Entry 2J5G (X-ray diffraction, 1.46 A resolution); this record covers chains D and F of the 6 polymer chains in the assembly.

# Chain D
Name: ALR4455 protein
Organism: Anabaena sp
Notes: EC 3.7.1.7
UniProtKB: Q8YNV6 (Q8YNV6_ANASP); residue numbers follow UniProt; this construct covers 1-253
Amino-acid sequence (263 residues; row label = number of the first residue in the row; numbers below 1 keep their minus sign (Met-9 is residue -9)):
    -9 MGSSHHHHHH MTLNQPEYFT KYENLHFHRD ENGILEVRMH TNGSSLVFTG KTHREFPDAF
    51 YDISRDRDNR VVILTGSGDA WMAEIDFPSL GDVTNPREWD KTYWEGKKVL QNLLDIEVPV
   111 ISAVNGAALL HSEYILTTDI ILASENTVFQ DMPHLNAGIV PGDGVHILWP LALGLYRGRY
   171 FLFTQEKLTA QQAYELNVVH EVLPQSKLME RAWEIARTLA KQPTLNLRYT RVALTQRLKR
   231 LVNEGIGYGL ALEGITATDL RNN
Disordered / not traced: -9 to 4
Sequence notes: conflict Asn253 (Thr in Q8YNV6)

# Chain F
Name: ALR4455 protein
Organism: Anabaena sp
Notes: EC 3.7.1.7
UniProtKB: Q8YNV6 (Q8YNV6_ANASP); residue numbers follow UniProt; this construct covers 1-253
Amino-acid sequence (263 residues; each row starts with the number of its first residue; numbers below 1 keep their minus sign (Met-9 is residue -9)):
    -9 MGSSHHHHHH MTLNQPEYFT KYENLHFHRD ENGILEVRMH TNGSSLVFTG KTHREFPDAF
    51 YDISRDRDNR VVILTGSGDA WMAEIDFPSL GDVTNPREWD KTYWEGKKVL QNLLDIEVPV
   111 ISAVNGAALL HSEYILTTDI ILASENTVFQ DMPHLNAGIV PGDGVHILWP LALGLYRGRY
   171 FLFTQEKLTA QQAYELNVVH EVLPQSKLME RAWEIARTLA KQPTLNLRYT RVALTQRLKR
   231 LVNEGIGYGL ALEGITATDL RNT
Disordered / not traced: -9 to 4

# Chain D / chain F interface
Residue-residue contacts (62):
  Leu145(D) with Gln212(F), hydrogen bond (backbone-side chain); Asn216(F)
  Gly148(D) with Gln212(F); Pro213(F); Asn216(F)
  Ile149(D) with Asn216(F)
  Val150(D) with Asn216(F), hydrogen bond (backbone-side chain); Tyr219(F), hydrophobic; Thr220(F)
  Pro151(D) with Thr220(F)
  His156(D) with Ala223(F); Leu224(F)
  Pro160(D) with Leu224(F), hydrophobic
  Leu161(D) with Arg227(F)
  Leu165(D) with Leu161(F), hydrophobic; Leu224(F); Arg227(F)
  Tyr166(D) with Leu126(F), hydrogen bond (side chain-backbone); Asp129(F); Ile131(F), hydrophobic; Leu158(F); Leu161(F); Ala162(F), hydrophobic; Asn187(F); His190(F), hydrogen bond (backbone-side chain); Leu228(F)
  Arg167(D) with Asn187(F), hydrogen bond; His190(F), hydrogen bond (backbone-side chain)
  Arg169(D) with Thr127(F), hydrogen bond (side chain-backbone); Thr128(F), hydrogen bond (side chain-backbone); Asp129(F), salt bridge; Arg221(F); Leu224(F); Thr225(F); Leu228(F)
  Tyr170(D) with Asp129(F), hydrogen bond (backbone-backbone); Ile130(F), hydrophobic; His190(F); Glu191(F), hydrogen bond
  Leu172(D) with Leu224(F), hydrophobic
  Phe173(D) with Pro109(F), hydrophobic; Asp129(F); Leu209(F); Thr220(F); Arg221(F); Leu224(F), hydrophobic
  Leu186(D) with Asn187(F)
  Arg227(D) with Arg227(F)
  Arg230(D) with Arg230(F)
  Leu231(D) with Arg227(F); Arg230(F)
  Glu234(D) with Gln226(F); Arg230(F), salt bridge
  Gly235(D) with Gln226(F)
  Tyr238(D) with Val222(F); Gln226(F)
  Leu242(D) with Tyr219(F), hydrophobic; Val222(F), hydrophobic
  Ile245(D) with Tyr219(F), hydrophobic
  Thr246(D) with Leu215(F); Asn216(F)
  Asp249(D) with Leu215(F)
Interface residues without a listed pair, chain D (28 interface residues in all): Leu163, Thr174
Interface residues without a listed pair, chain F (30 interface residues in all): Val188

# In short
Chain D and chain F form an interface of 28 and 30 residues respectively, with 10 hydrogen bonds and 2 salt
bridges. Among the polar pairs are Arg169(D)-Asp129(F), Glu234(D)-Arg230(F) and Leu145(D)-Gln212(F).
Here chain D is ALR4455 protein and chain F is ALR4455 protein, both from Anabaena sp. Entry 2J5G (The Native
structure of a beta-Diketone Hydrolase from the Cyanobacterium Anabaena sp. PCC 7120) was determined by X-ray
diffraction, deposited together with 2J5S.
